Entry 9NYI (electron microscopy, 1.98 A resolution); this record covers chains A and E of the 8 polymer chains in the assembly.

== Chain A ==
Protein: Structure of HalA in complex with oligodeoxyadenylate
From: Rhodobacteraceae bacterium QY30
Amino-acid sequence (371 residues; each row starts with the number of its first residue; numbers below 1 keep their minus sign (Met-11 is residue -11)):
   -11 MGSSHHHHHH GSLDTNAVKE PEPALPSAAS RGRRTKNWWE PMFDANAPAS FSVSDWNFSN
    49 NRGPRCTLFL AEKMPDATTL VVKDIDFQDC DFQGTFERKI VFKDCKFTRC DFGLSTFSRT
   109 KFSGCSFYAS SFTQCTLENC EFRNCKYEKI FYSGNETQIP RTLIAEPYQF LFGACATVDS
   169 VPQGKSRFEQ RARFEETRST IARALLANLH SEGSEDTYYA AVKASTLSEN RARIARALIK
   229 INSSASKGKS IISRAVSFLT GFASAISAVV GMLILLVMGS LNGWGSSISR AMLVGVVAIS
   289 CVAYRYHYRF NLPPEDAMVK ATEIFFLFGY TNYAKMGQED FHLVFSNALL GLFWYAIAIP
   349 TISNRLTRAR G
Not modelled in the structure: -11 to 13, 232-241, 357-359
What the authors report for this chain:
  - binding site for the 6-nt DNA strand (chain E): Trp27, Glu28, Thr83, Thr104, Thr124, Phe139, Ser141, Asn143, Glu144, Gln178, Arg181
  - binding site for the 6-nt DNA strand: Lys109, Arg131
  - specificity-determining residues: Thr83, Thr104, Thr124, Phe139, Ser141, Asn143
  - mutagenesis - K91E: decreased growth
  - post-translational modification sites: Cys54, Cys163

== Chain E ==
Molecule: 6-nt DNA strand
Sequence (6 nucleotides; each row starts with the number of its first residue):
     1 AAAAAA

== How chain A and chain E interact ==
Contacting residue pairs (28):
  Asn25(A) - DA4(E)  hydrogen bond to the sugar
  Trp26(A) - DA3(E)  base contact
  Trp27(A) - DA3(E)  stacking on the base
  Trp27(A) - DA4(E)  sugar contact
  Glu28(A) - DA4(E)  base contact
  Gln81(A) - DA6(E)  phosphate contact
  Gly82(A) - DA6(E)  base contact
  Leu102(A) - DA5(E)  sugar contact
  Leu102(A) - DA6(E)  base contact
  Ser103(A) - DA6(E)  base contact
  Thr104(A) - DA6(E)  hydrogen bond to the base
  Thr121(A) - DA4(E)  base contact
  Gln122(A) - DA4(E)  sugar contact
  Gln122(A) - DA5(E)  hydrogen bond to the sugar
  Phe139(A) - DA3(E)  base contact
  Ser141(A) - DA4(E)  hydrogen bond to the base
  Gly142(A) - DA2(E)  hydrogen bond to the phosphate
  Asn143(A) - DA2(E)  hydrogen bond to the phosphate
  Asn143(A) - DA3(E)  hydrogen bond to the phosphate
  Asn143(A) - DA4(E)  base contact
  Glu144(A) - DA3(E)  phosphate contact
  Glu144(A) - DA4(E)  base contact
  Gln178(A) - DA2(E)  hydrogen bond to the base
  Gln178(A) - DA3(E)  hydrogen bond to the base
  Arg181(A) - DA1(E)  hydrogen bond to the phosphate
  Arg181(A) - DA2(E)  salt bridge to the phosphate
  Thr185(A) - DA1(E)  hydrogen bond to the phosphate
  Thr185(A) - DA2(E)  hydrogen bond to the phosphate
Other interface residues (no listed pair), chain A (24 interface residues in all): Gly20, Arg21, Thr83, Thr124, Glu184

== In short ==
Chain A and chain E form an interface of 24 and 6 residues respectively; the contacts include 12 hydrogen
bonds, 1 salt bridge and 1 aromatic stacking contact. Polar pairs include Thr104(A)-DA6(E), Ser141(A)-DA4(E)
and Gln178(A)-DA2(E). The paper reports a binding site for the 6-nt DNA strand (chain E) at Trp27(A), Glu28(A)
and Thr83(A) among others; K91E of chain A reduces growth.
Here chain A is Structure of HalA in complex with oligodeoxyadenylate (Rhodobacteraceae bacterium QY30) and
chain E is a 6-nt DNA strand. Entry 9NYI (Structure of HalA in complex with oligodeoxyadenylate) was
determined by electron microscopy, deposited together with 9DBH, 9DBI and 9DBJ.
